PDB entry 8JOV | electron microscopy, 3.80 A resolution | chains 3 and S of the 60 polymer chains in the assembly

[Chain 3]
Molecule: Portal protein
Source organism: Ralstonia phage GP4
Reference sequence: A0A345GTT8 (A0A345GTT8_9CAUD); residues 1-781 here = UniProt positions 1-781
Sequence (781 residues; row label = number of the first residue in the row):
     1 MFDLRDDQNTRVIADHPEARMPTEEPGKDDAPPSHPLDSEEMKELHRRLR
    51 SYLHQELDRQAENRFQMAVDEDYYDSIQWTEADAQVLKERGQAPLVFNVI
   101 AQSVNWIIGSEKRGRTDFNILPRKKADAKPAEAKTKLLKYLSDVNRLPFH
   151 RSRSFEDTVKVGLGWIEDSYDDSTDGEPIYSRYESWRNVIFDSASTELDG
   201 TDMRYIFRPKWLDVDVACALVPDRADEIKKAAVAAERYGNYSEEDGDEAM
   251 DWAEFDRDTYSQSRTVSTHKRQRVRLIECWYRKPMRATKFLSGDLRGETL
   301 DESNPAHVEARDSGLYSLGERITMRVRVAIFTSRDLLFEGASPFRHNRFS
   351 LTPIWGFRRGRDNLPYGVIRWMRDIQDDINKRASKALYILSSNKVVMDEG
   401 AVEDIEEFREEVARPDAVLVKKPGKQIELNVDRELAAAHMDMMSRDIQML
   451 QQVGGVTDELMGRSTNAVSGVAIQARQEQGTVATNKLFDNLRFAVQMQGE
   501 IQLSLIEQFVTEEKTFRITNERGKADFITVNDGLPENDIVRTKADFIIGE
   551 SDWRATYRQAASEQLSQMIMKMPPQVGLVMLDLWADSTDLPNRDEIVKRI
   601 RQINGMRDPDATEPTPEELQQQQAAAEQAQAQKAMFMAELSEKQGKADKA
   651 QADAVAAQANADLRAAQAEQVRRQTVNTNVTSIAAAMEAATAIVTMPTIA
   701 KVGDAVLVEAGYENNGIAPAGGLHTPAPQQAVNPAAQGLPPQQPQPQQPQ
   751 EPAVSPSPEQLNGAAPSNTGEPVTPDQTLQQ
Not modelled in the structure: 1-36, 232-244, 290-322, 454-480, 522-533, 609-613, 674-781

[Chain S]
Molecule: gp81 of phage GP4
Source organism: Ralstonia phage GP4
Reference sequence: A0A345GU12 (A0A345GU12_9CAUD); residues 1-206 here = UniProt positions 1-206
Sequence (206 residues; each row starts with the number of its first residue):
     1 MKPLDVFMPIIHRFAPGCPEPTAFAAIREAAIKFCERTRLWRCDDEFNVG
    51 ADECAEVAVPYGAALYEMELVQFNGRNMRPVSTQWLDEQVPDWRTTTQSG
   101 QAQYVTQQSEDTLTFVPAEAGSVRVYGLLKPTLDADSLPDLLADTYRKTI
   151 ADGALSELLIIPGKAWMSADLAVFFGTRFDRELDRLSTKTIKGQQRAPVR
   201 TRAQFF
Not modelled in the structure: 1, 206

[Chain 3 / chain S interface]
Pairs across the interface (30; chain 3 residue first):
  Arg90(3) with Phe205(S)
  Gly91(3) with Phe205(S)
  Gln92(3) with Phe205(S)
  Tyr388(3) with Ala203(S), hydrophobic; Phe205(S), hydrophobic
  Ser391(3) with Gln204(S), hydrogen bond (side chain-backbone); Phe205(S)
  Ser392(3) with Ala203(S)
  Asn393(3) with Thr201(S)
  Glu399(3) with Asp184(S)
  Gly400(3) with Asp184(S), hydrogen bond (backbone-side chain)
  Glu403(3) with Arg39(S); Ser187(S)
  Asp404(3) with Arg39(S), salt bridge; Glu67(S)
  Ile405(3) with Ser187(S); Thr188(S); Ile191(S), hydrophobic
  Glu406(3) with Ile191(S)
  Arg409(3) with Arg200(S), hydrogen bond (side chain-backbone); Thr201(S); Arg202(S), hydrogen bond (backbone-backbone)
  Glu410(3) with Arg202(S), salt bridge; Gln204(S)
  Val412(3) with Thr201(S)
  Ala413(3) with Arg202(S); Gln204(S)
  Arg414(3) with Gln204(S)
  Lys422(3) with Arg37(S); Asp184(S), salt bridge
Interface residues without a listed pair, chain 3 (21 interface residues in all): Leu387, Val395
Interface residues without a listed pair, chain S (14 interface residues in all): Val199

[Overview]
21 residues of chain 3 face 14 of chain S across their interface; the contacts include 4 hydrogen bonds and 3
salt bridges. Polar pairs include Asp404(3)-Arg39(S), Glu410(3)-Arg202(S) and Lys422(3)-Asp184(S).
Here chain 3 is Portal protein and chain S is gp81 of phage GP4, both from Ralstonia phage GP4. Entry 8JOV
(Portal-tail complex of phage GP4) was determined by electron microscopy, deposited together with 8JOU.
